PDB entry 3I7X | X-ray diffraction, 2.60 A resolution | chain A

== Chain A ==
Name: Ribonuclease pancreatic
From: Bos taurus
Notes: EC 3.1.27.5
Reference sequence: P61823 (RNAS1_BOVIN); residues 1-124 here correspond to UniProt positions 27-150 (UniProt number = residue number + 26)
Chain sequence (124 residues; each row starts with the number of its first residue):
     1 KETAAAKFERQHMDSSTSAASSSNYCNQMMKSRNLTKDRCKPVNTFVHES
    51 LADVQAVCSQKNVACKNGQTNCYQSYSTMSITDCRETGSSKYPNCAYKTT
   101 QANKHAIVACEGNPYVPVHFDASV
Construct notes: engineered mutation Ala106 (Ile132 in P61823)
Disulfide bonds: Cys26-Cys84, Cys40-Cys95, Cys58-Cys110, Cys65-Cys72
Swiss-Prot annotation at these positions:
  - active site: His12 (Proton acceptor), His119 (Proton donor)
  - binding site (substrate): Lys7, Arg10, Lys41 to Thr45, Lys66, Arg85
  - glycosylation: Lys1 (N-linked (Glc) (glycation) lysine), Lys7 (N-linked (Glc) (glycation) lysine), Asn34 (N-linked (GlcNAc...) asparagine), Lys37 (N-linked (Glc) (glycation) lysine), Lys41 (N-linked (Glc) (glycation) lysine)

== Summary ==
UniProt lists active-site residues His12 and His119 and 9 substrate-binding residues.
Chain A is Ribonuclease pancreatic (Bos taurus); the structure, High pressure structure of I106A RNase A
variant (0.35 GPa), was determined by X-ray diffraction (same publication as 3I7W and 3I7Y).
